PDB entry 5Y2D | X-ray diffraction, 3.70 A resolution | chains C and F of the 6 polymer chains in the assembly

# Chain C
Molecule: Unk-unk-unk-unk-unk
Organism: Helicobacter pylori 26695
Amino-acid sequence (5 residues; row label = number of the first residue in the row):
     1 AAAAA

# Chain F
Molecule: Unk-unk-unk-unk-unk-unk-unk-unk-unk-unk-unk
Organism: Helicobacter pylori 26695
Amino-acid sequence (11 residues; each row starts with the number of its first residue):
     1 AAAAAAAAAA A

# Chain C / chain F interface
Pairs across the interface - 7 pairs, chain C then chain F:
  Ala1(C) - Ala10(F)
  Ala1(C) - Ala11(F)
  Ala2(C) - Ala10(F)
  Ala3(C) - Ala9(F)
  Ala3(C) - Ala10(F)  hydrogen bond (backbone-backbone)
  Ala4(C) - Ala9(F)  hydrogen bond (backbone-backbone)
  Ala5(C) - Ala7(F)
Other interface residues (no listed pair), chain F (5 interface residues in all): Ala8

# In short
The chain C/chain F interface involves 5 residues from each chain, with 2 hydrogen bonds. Main-chain hydrogen
bonds include Ala3(C)-Ala10(F) and Ala4(C)-Ala9(F).
Here chain C is Unk-unk-unk-unk-unk and chain F is Unk-unk-unk-unk-unk-unk-unk-unk-unk-unk-unk, both from
Helicobacter pylori 26695. Entry 5Y2D (Crystal structure of H. pylori HtrA) was determined by X-ray
diffraction together with 5Y28 from the same study.
